Entry 7NSB (electron microscopy, 3.70 A resolution); this record covers chains a and g of the 4 polymer chains in the assembly.

# Chain a
Molecule: Vacuolar import and degradation protein 30
From: Saccharomyces cerevisiae (strain ATCC 204508 / S288c)
Reference sequence: P53076 (VID30_YEAST); numbering as in UniProt (aligned over 1-958)
Sequence (958 residues; each row starts with the number of its first residue):
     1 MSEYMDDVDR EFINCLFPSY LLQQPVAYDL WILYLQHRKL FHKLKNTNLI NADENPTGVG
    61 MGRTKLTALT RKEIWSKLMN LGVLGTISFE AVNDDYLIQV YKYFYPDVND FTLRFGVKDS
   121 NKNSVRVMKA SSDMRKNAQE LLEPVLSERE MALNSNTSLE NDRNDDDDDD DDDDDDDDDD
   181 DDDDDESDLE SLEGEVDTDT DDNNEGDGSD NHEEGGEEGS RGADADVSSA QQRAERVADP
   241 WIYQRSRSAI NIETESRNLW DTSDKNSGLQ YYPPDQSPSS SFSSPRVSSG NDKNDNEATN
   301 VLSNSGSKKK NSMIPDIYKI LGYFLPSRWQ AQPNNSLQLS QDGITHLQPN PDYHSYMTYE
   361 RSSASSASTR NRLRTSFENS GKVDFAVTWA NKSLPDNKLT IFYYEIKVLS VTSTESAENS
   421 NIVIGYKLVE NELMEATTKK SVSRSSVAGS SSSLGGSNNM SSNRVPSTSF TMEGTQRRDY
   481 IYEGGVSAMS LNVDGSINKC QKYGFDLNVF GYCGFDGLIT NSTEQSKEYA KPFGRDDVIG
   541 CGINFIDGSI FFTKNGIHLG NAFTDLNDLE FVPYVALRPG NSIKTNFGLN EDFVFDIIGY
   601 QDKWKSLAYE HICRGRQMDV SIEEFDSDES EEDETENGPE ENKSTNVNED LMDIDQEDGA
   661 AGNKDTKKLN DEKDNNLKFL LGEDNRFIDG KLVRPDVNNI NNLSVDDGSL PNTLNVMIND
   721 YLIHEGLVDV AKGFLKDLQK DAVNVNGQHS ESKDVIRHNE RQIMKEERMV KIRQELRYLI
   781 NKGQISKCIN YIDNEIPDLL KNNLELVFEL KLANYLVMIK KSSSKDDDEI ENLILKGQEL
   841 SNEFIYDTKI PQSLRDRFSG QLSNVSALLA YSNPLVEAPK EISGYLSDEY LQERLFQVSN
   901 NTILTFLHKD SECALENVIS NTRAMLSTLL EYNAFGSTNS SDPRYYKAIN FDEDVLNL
Not modelled in the structure: 1-4, 52-64, 116-310, 354-385, 413-418, 433-495, 523-527, 615-676, 745-750, 824-827

# Chain g
Molecule: Glucose-induced degradation protein 7
From: Saccharomyces cerevisiae (strain ATCC 204508 / S288c)
Reference sequence: P25569 (GID7_YEAST); residue numbers follow UniProt; this construct covers 1-745
Sequence (745 residues; each row starts with the number of its first residue):
     1 MSHTNKIAYV LNNDTEETAS PSSVGCFDKK QLTKLLIHTL KELGYDSAAN QLLLESGGYQ
    61 NESNHIQTFF KLIKTGQFHL INWQIVCSLP LAHSSPLRSE WLQRLLIPTP TPATTSLFDH
   121 MLLQLQYLQQ LMSSVNSSTC SDAEIATLRN YVEIMILVNR QIFLEFFHPV TNSASHKGPH
   181 TALPVLYLRK ILKNFIEIWD SLLVSNDQFL NEENIFNPET TLRELSTYLT NPKLTAQLNL
   241 ERDHLIDAIS KYIDPNELVP KGRLLHLLKQ AIKYQQSQDI FNIIDPDDDA SFSSPPHRIN
   301 LLQDNFSHDL TVTFQEWKTI QDTTDEIWFL TFSPNGKYLA SATSESSRGY FITVYDVEQD
   361 FKIYKTCVSL SQSVLYLMFS PDSRYLVACP FSEDVTIYDM NATSLPDASA TDSFLLYPST
   421 RLSPMDSFKL DTTTYPDDTE SSASSSSRPA NANSNQSRVW CCDAFHTAER AGWMVVGSPD
   481 REAIVHSLTT KESLFSLKGR TCIALGHDEN ISGRKSIDPA KVLYKPTSSN GNWQYVEDDE
   541 TFPRVHDVKI SYDDKYVLLM THQGVIDVYD FSGFPSKEEL SKQTVDPKNF LIPRIARLDV
   601 GKNMTCISLP LNTTHQGFHR QQISESQHLV LVSLQDNELQ MWDYKENILI QKYFGQKQQH
   661 FIIRSCFAYG NKLVMSGSED GKIYIWDRIR GNLVSVLSGH STVMSNSTKP MGKNCNVVAS
   721 NPADKEMFAS GGDDGKIKIW KISRN
Not modelled in the structure: 1-29, 55-255, 288-291, 401-457, 613-624, 701-713

# Interface between chain a and chain g
Contacting residue pairs (20; chain a residue first):
  Leu81(a) - Phe654(g)
  Gly82(a) - Phe654(g)
  Val83(a) - Asn692(g)
  Val83(a) - Leu693(g)  hydrogen bond (backbone-backbone)
  Gly85(a) - Arg690(g)
  Gly85(a) - Gly691(g)  hydrogen bond (backbone-backbone)
  Thr86(a) - Gln651(g)
  Thr86(a) - Arg690(g)  hydrogen bond (side chain-backbone)
  Ile87(a) - Ile280(g)  hydrophobic
  Ile87(a) - Asn692(g)
  Ala91(a) - Gln278(g)
  Asn93(a) - Ile280(g)
  Asn93(a) - Phe281(g)
  Asn93(a) - Ser307(g)
  Asp95(a) - Phe281(g)
  Asp95(a) - His308(g)
  Tyr96(a) - Phe281(g)  hydrophobic
  Tyr96(a) - Asn692(g)  hydrogen bond
  Tyr96(a) - Leu693(g)  hydrogen bond (side chain-backbone)
  Phe104(a) - Leu693(g)  hydrophobic
Other interface residues (no listed pair), chain a (14 interface residues in all): Leu84, Gln99, Tyr103
Other interface residues (no listed pair), chain g (15 interface residues in all): Gly655, Tyr684, Val694, Val696

# In short
14 residues of chain a face 15 of chain g across their interface, with 5 hydrogen bonds. Among the polar pairs
are Thr86(a)-Arg690(g), Tyr96(a)-Asn692(g) and Tyr96(a)-Leu693(g).
Chain a is Vacuolar import and degradation protein 30 and chain g is Glucose-induced degradation protein 7,
both from Saccharomyces cerevisiae (strain ATCC 204508 / S288c); the structure, Supramolecular assembly module
of yeast Chelator-GID SR4 E3 ubiquitin ligase, was determined by electron microscopy, deposited together with
7NS3, 7NS4, 7NS5 and 7NSC.
